PDB entry 8EL6 | X-ray diffraction, 1.95 A resolution | chains D and F of the 6 polymer chains in the assembly

[Chain D]
Molecule: Phycoerythrin550 beta subunit
Organism: Hemiselmis andersenii
UniProt: U5T8W0 (U5T8W0_HEMAN); residue numbers follow UniProt; this construct covers 1-177
Sequence (177 residues; each row starts with the number of its first residue):
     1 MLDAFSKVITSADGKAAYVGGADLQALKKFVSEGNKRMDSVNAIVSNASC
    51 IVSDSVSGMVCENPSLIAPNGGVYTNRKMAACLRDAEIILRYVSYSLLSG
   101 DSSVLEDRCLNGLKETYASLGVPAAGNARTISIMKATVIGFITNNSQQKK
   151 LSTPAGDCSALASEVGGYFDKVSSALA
Disordered / not traced: 1-15
Covalent attachments: DiCys-(15,16)-Dihydrobiliverdin (AX9) linked to Cys50, Cys61; phycoerythrobilin (PEB) linked to Cys82, Cys158
Construct notes: conflict Val172 (Glu in U5T8W0)
Residues lining bound ligands:
  - DiCys-(15,16)-Dihydrobiliverdin (AX9): Ile51, Asp54, Ser57, Gly58, Glu62, Arg129, Ile133, Ala136, Thr137, Gly140, Phe141, Asn145, Ser146, Gln147, Gln148, Lys149
  - phycoerythrobilin (PEB), molecule 1: Leu24, Lys28, Asn35, Lys36, Met38, Asp39, Ser40, Phe141, Ile142, Thr143, Asn144, Thr153, Pro154, Ala155, Gly156, Asp157
  - phycoerythrobilin (PEB), molecule 2: Met59, Leu66, Gly72, Val73, Arg77, Lys78, Ala81, Arg84, Asp85, Ile88, Ile89, Tyr92, Arg108, Cys109, Leu113, Thr116, Tyr117, Leu120, Val122, Pro123, Gly126, Asn127, Thr130
  - phycoerythrobilin (PEB), molecule 3: Asn76, Arg77, Ala80
Curated features (UniProtKB/Swiss-Prot):
  - binding site ((2R,3E)-phycoerythrobilin): Tyr18, Lys28, Asn35, Asp39, Cys82, Arg84, Asp85, Asn144, Pro154, Gly156, Cys158
  - binding site (15,16-dihydrobiliverdin): Cys50, Asp54, Cys61, Arg129, Gln148, Lys149

[Chain F]
Molecule: Phycoerythrin alpha-1 subunit
Organism: Hemiselmis andersenii
UniProt: U5TBU5 (PHEA1_HEMAN); residues 1-67 here correspond to UniProt positions 48-114 (UniProt number = residue number + 47)
Sequence (67 residues; numbered 1 to 67; the number before each row is that of its first residue):
     1 AMKKDSKAPCVEVFDERDGCKAAGTQKASGDDGFCVKVSMKAIGFNAAEA
    51 ASVTKNYGIKRFGAKSV
Disordered / not traced: 65-67
Covalent attachments: phycoerythrobilin (PEB) linked to Cys20
Modified positions: Lys4 (5-hydroxylysine; LYZ)
Residues lining bound ligands:
  - DiCys-(15,16)-Dihydrobiliverdin (AX9): Tyr57, Gly58, Ile59, Lys60, Arg61, Phe62, Gly63, Ala64
  - phycoerythrobilin (PEB), molecule 1: Met2, Lys4, Asp5, Ser6, Lys7
  - phycoerythrobilin (PEB), molecule 2: Val13, Phe14, Asp15, Arg17, Phe34, Cys35, Val36
  - phycoerythrobilin (PEB), molecule 3: Phe14, Glu16, Asp18, Lys21, Ala22, Thr25, Gln26, Lys27, Ala28, Ser29, Gly30, Gly33, Phe34, Cys35, Lys37
  - phycoerythrobilin (PEB), molecule 4: Phe45, Asn46, Ala47
Curated features (UniProtKB/Swiss-Prot):
  - binding site ((2R,3E)-phycoerythrobilin): Asp5, Ser6, Glu16, Arg17, Cys20, Thr25, Lys27, Ala28, Lys37

[Chain D / chain F interface]
Pairs across the interface (73; chain D residue first):
  Ala16(D) - Val38(F)
  Ala16(D) - Ser39(F)
  Ala17(D) - Val36(F)
  Ala17(D) - Lys37(F)
  Ala17(D) - Val38(F)  hydrogen bond (backbone-backbone)
  Tyr18(D) - Lys27(F)  hydrogen bond
  Tyr18(D) - Val36(F)
  Tyr18(D) - Lys37(F)  hydrogen bond
  Val19(D) - Cys35(F)
  Val19(D) - Val36(F)  hydrogen bond (backbone-backbone)
  Gly20(D) - Ser29(F)
  Gly20(D) - Phe34(F)
  Gly21(D) - Ser29(F)  hydrogen bond (backbone-backbone)
  Gly21(D) - Gly30(F)
  Leu24(D) - Phe34(F)  hydrophobic
  Lys28(D) - Phe34(F)
  Met38(D) - Val36(F)  hydrophobic
  Val41(D) - Val11(F)  hydrophobic
  Val41(D) - Val13(F)  hydrophobic
  Asn42(D) - Val13(F)
  Val45(D) - Val11(F)
  Ser53(D) - Glu49(F)  hydrogen bond
  Ser53(D) - Val53(F)
  Asp54(D) - Arg61(F)  salt bridge
  Asp54(D) - Phe62(F)
  Ser57(D) - Val53(F)
  Ser57(D) - Tyr57(F)
  Ser57(D) - Arg61(F)
  Val60(D) - Tyr57(F)  hydrophobic
  Cys61(D) - Tyr57(F)
  Ile67(D) - Thr54(F)
  Ile67(D) - Tyr57(F)  hydrophobic
  Asn76(D) - Ala50(F)
  Asn76(D) - Ala51(F)  hydrogen bond (side chain-backbone)
  Arg77(D) - Phe45(F)
  Met79(D) - Ala50(F)  hydrophobic
  Met79(D) - Val53(F)  hydrophobic
  Met79(D) - Thr54(F)
  Ala80(D) - Phe45(F)  hydrophobic
  Ala80(D) - Ala50(F)
  Ala81(D) - Phe45(F)  hydrophobic
  Leu83(D) - Ala50(F)  hydrophobic
  Arg84(D) - Ser6(F)  hydrogen bond
  Arg84(D) - Ile43(F)
  Arg84(D) - Phe45(F)
  Glu87(D) - Ile43(F)
  Ile88(D) - Ser6(F)
  Ile88(D) - Ile43(F)  hydrophobic
  Arg91(D) - Pro9(F)
  Arg91(D) - Cys10(F)
  Tyr92(D) - Lys7(F)  hydrogen bond (side chain-backbone)
  Tyr92(D) - Ala8(F)  hydrophobic
  Tyr92(D) - Pro9(F)
  Tyr92(D) - Met40(F)
  Tyr95(D) - Pro9(F)  hydrophobic
  Leu98(D) - Val11(F)  hydrophobic
  Leu98(D) - Val38(F)  hydrophobic
  Asp107(D) - Ala1(F)  hydrogen bond (backbone-backbone)
  Asp107(D) - Met2(F)
  Arg108(D) - Ala1(F)
  Arg108(D) - Met2(F)
  Arg108(D) - Lys3(F)
  Arg108(D) - Asp5(F)  salt bridge
  Arg108(D) - Met40(F)
  Cys109(D) - Met2(F)
  Asn111(D) - Ala1(F)
  Asn111(D) - Met2(F)  hydrogen bond (backbone-backbone)
  Leu113(D) - Met2(F)  hydrophobic
  Thr116(D) - Met2(F)
  Thr116(D) - Lys4(F)
  Gln147(D) - Phe62(F)
  Gln147(D) - Gly63(F)
  Gln148(D) - Phe62(F)  hydrogen bond (backbone-backbone)
Other interface residues (no listed pair), chain D (45 interface residues in all): Gln25, Cys50, Val56, Pro64, Ser94, Gly112
Other interface residues (no listed pair), chain F (40 interface residues in all): Ala28, Asp32, Gly44, Asn46, Ala47, Gly58, Ala64

[In short]
Chain D and chain F form an interface of 45 and 40 residues respectively, with 12 hydrogen bonds and 2 salt
bridges. Polar pairs include Asp54(D)-Arg61(F), Arg108(D)-Asp5(F) and Tyr18(D)-Lys27(F). One phycoerythrobilin
molecule is bound between chain D and chain F.
Here chain D is Phycoerythrin550 beta subunit and chain F is Phycoerythrin alpha-1 subunit, both from
Hemiselmis andersenii. Entry 8EL6 (Light harvesting phycobiliprotein HaPE555 from the cryptophyte Hemiselmis
andersenii CCMP644 with an altered helix hA/hY conformation) was determined by X-ray diffraction, deposited
together with 7SSF, 7SUT, 8EL3, 8EL4 and 8EL5.
